PDB entry 8WTA | electron microscopy, 2.90 A resolution | chains A and D of the 4 polymer chains in the assembly

# Chain A
Name: Toll-like receptor 4
Source organism: Homo sapiens
UniProt: O00206 (TLR4_HUMAN); residue numbers follow UniProt; this construct covers 27-631
Amino-acid sequence (605 residues; each row starts with the number of its first residue):
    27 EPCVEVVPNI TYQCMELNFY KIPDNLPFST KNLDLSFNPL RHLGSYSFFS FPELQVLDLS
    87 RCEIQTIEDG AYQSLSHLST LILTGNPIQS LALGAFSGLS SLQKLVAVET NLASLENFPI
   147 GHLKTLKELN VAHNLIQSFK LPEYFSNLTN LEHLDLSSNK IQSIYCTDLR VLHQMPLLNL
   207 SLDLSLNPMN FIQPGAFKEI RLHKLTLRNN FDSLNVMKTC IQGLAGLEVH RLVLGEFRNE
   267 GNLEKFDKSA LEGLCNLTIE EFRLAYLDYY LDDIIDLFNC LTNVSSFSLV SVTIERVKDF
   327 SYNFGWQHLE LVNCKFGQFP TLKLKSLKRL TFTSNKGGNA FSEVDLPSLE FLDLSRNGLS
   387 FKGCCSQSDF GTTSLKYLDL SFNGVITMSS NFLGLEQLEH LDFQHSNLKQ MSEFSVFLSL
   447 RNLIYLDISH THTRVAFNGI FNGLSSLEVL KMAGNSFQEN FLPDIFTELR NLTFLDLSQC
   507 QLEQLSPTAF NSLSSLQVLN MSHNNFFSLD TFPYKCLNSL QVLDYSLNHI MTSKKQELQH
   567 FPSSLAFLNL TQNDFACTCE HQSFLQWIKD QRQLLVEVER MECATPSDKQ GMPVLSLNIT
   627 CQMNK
Unresolved in the structure: 628-631
Disulfide bonds: Cys-29/Cys-40, Cys-281/Cys-306, Cys-390/Cys-391, Cys-583/Cys-609, Cys-585/Cys-627
Covalently attached groups: glycan linked to Asn-205, Asn-497; N-acetylglucosamine (NAG) linked to Asn-526, Asn-575
UniProt features mapped onto this chain:
  - glycosylation (N-linked (GlcNAc...) asparagine): Asn-35, Asn-173, Asn-205, Asn-282, Asn-309, Asn-497, Asn-526, Asn-575, Asn-624, Asn-630
  - natural variant: Asp-299 (D299G: In allele TLR4*B), Thr-399 (T399I: In allele TLR4*B)
  - mutagenesis: His-431 (H431A: Partially diminishes NF-kappa-B activation induced by Ni(2+). Strongly reduces NF-kappa-B activation induced by Ni(2+); when associated with A-456 or A-458), His-456 (H456A: Partially diminishes NF-kappa-B activation induced by Ni(2+). Strongly reduces NF-kappa-B activation induced by Ni(2+); when associated with A-431 ...), His-458 (H458A: Partially diminishes NF-kappa-B activation induced by Ni(2+). Strongly reduces NF-kappa-B activation induced by Ni(2+); when associated with A-431 ...), Asn-526 (N526A: Abolishes LPS-response and prevents the cell surface expression), Asn-575 (N575A: Abolishes LPS-response and prevents the cell surface expression)

# Chain D
Name: Lymphocyte antigen 96
Source organism: Homo sapiens
UniProt: B3Y6A6 (B3Y6A6_PANTR); residues 19-160 here = UniProt positions 19-160
Amino-acid sequence (142 residues; row label = number of the first residue in the row):
    19 QKQYWVCNSS DASISYTYCD KMQYPISINV NPCIELKGSK GLLHIFYIPR RDLKQLYFNL
    79 YITVNTMNLP KRKEVICRGS DDDYSFCRAL KGETVNTTIS FSFKGIKFSK GKYKCVVEAI
   139 SGSPEEMLFC LEFVILHQPN SN
Unresolved in the structure: 159-160
Disulfide bonds: Cys-25/Cys-51, Cys-37/Cys-148, Cys-95/Cys-105
Covalently attached groups: N-acetylglucosamine (NAG) linked to Asn-26, Asn-114
Small-molecule neighbours: (3R)-3-(tetradecanoyloxy)tetradecanoic acid / (3R)-3-(dodecanoyloxy)tetradecanoic acid / glucosamine 4-phosphate / XIQ: Ile-32, Ile-46, Val-48, Ile-52, Leu-54, Leu-61, Ile-63, Tyr-65, Phe-76, Leu-78, Ile-80, Arg-90, Glu-92, Tyr-102, Phe-104, Ser-118, Phe-119, Ser-120, Phe-121, Lys-122, Gly-123, Ile-124, Phe-126, Tyr-131, Cys-133, Phe-151, Ile-153

# Interface between chain A and chain D
Contacting residue pairs (11):
  Ser-416(A) / Gly-123(D)  hydrogen bond (side chain-backbone)
  Asn-417(A) / Ile-124(D)
  Asn-417(A) / Lys-125(D)  hydrogen bond (side chain-backbone)
  Ser-438(A) / Leu-87(D)
  Glu-439(A) / Leu-87(D)
  Glu-439(A) / Arg-90(D)  salt bridge
  Leu-444(A) / Lys-125(D)
  Phe-463(A) / Met-85(D)  hydrophobic
  Phe-463(A) / Asn-86(D)
  Phe-463(A) / Leu-87(D)  hydrophobic
  Asn-464(A) / Met-85(D)
Also at the interface, not in a pair above, chain A (12 interface residues in all): Ser-415, Leu-419, Phe-440, Gly-465, Asn-468
Also at the interface, not in a pair above, chain D (8 interface residues in all): Pro-88

# Overview
12 residues of chain A and 8 residues of chain D are in contact, with 2 hydrogen bonds and 1 salt bridge.
Among the polar pairs are Glu-439(A)/Arg-90(D), Ser-416(A)/Gly-123(D) and Asn-417(A)/Lys-125(D). Bound to
chain D: (3R)-3-(tetradecanoyloxy)tetradecanoic acid / (3R)-3-(dodecanoyloxy)tetradecanoic acid / glucosamine
4-phosphate / XIQ.
Chain A is Toll-like receptor 4 and chain D is Lymphocyte antigen 96, both from Homo sapiens; the structure,
Cryo-EM Structure of Human TLR4/MD-2/DLAM3 Complex, was determined by electron microscopy (same publication as
9J03, 8WRY, 8WSA, 8WQT and 8WO1).
